PDB entry 7BNR | X-ray diffraction, 1.70 A resolution | chains A and B

# Chain A (and B)
Name: ParB family protein
Organism: Myxococcus xanthus (strain DK 1622)
Notes: chain B of this document is another copy of the same molecule, construct and numbering; everything in this record applies to it too
UniProt: Q1CVJ4 (Q1CVJ4_MYXXD); residues 37-231 here = UniProt positions 37-231
Chain sequence (212 residues; row label = number of the first residue in the row):
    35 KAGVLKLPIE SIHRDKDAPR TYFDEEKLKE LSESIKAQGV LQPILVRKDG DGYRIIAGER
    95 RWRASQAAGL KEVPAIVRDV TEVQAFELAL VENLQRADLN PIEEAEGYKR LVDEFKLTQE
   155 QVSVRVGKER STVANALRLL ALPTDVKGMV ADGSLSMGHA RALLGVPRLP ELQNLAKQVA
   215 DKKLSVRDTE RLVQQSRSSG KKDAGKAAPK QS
Unresolved in the structure: 35-36, 232-246 (chain B: 35-37, 234-246)
Sequence notes: expression tag (35-36, 232-246); engineered mutation Ala52 (Gln in Q1CVJ4)
Metal / ion sites: Mg2+: Glu126, Asn127 (together with CTPyS)
Ligand contacts:
  - CTPyS (UFQ; Cytosine 5'-[gamma-thio]triphosphate), molecule 1: Arg54, Phe57, Leu65, Ser68, Ile69, Gln72, Gly73, Val74, Leu75, Gln76, Ala91, Gly92, Glu93, Arg94, Arg95, Glu126, Asn127, Arg130
  - CTPyS (UFQ), molecule 2: Val125, Glu126, Gln129, Arg130, Ala131
Reported in the primary citation:
  - binding site for CTPyS: Arg54, Ile90, Gly92, Glu93, Glu126, Asn127, Arg130
  - mutagenesis - E93A: decreased catalytic activity on CTP
  - catalytic residues: Glu93 (from molecular simulation)
  - mutagenesis - R54A, R94A, R95A, E126A, N127A, R130A: abolished binding to DNA
  - mutagenesis - R54A, R94A, E126A, N127A: abolished catalytic activity on CTP
  - mutagenesis - R54A, R94A: unchanged binding to nucleotide
  - mutagenesis - R95A: abolished localization
  - mutagenesis - E93A: decreased growth
  - mutagenesis - E93A (k_off_ = 0.018 s-1): increased binding to CTP
  - mutagenesis - E93A: increased localization

# Interface between chain A and chain B
Pairs across the interface - 90 pairs, chain A then chain B:
  Gly37(A) - Val38(B)
  Val38(A) - Val38(B)
  Asp51(A) - Arg144(B)  hydrogen bond (backbone-side chain)
  Pro53(A) - Glu137(B)
  Arg54(A) - Ala131(B)  hydrogen bond (side chain-backbone)
  Arg54(A) - Asp132(B)
  Arg54(A) - Leu133(B)
  Arg54(A) - Glu137(B)
  Thr55(A) - Glu137(B)  hydrogen bond (backbone-side chain)
  Tyr56(A) - Glu137(B)  hydrogen bond (backbone-side chain)
  Glu64(A) - Gln129(B)
  Leu65(A) - Gln129(B)  hydrogen bond (backbone-side chain)
  Ser68(A) - Gln129(B)
  Gln72(A) - Glu121(B)  hydrogen bond
  Gln72(A) - Leu122(B)
  Leu75(A) - Leu79(B)
  Leu75(A) - Leu122(B)
  Leu75(A) - Glu126(B)
  Gln76(A) - Gln76(B)
  Gln76(A) - Pro77(B)  hydrogen bond (side chain-backbone)
  Gln76(A) - Arg95(B)  hydrogen bond
  Gln76(A) - Glu126(B)
  Pro77(A) - Gln76(B)
  Pro77(A) - Ile110(B)
  Leu79(A) - Leu75(B)
  Arg94(A) - Arg130(B)
  Arg94(A) - Ala131(B)
  Arg95(A) - Gln76(B)
  Ile110(A) - Pro77(B)  hydrophobic
  Glu116(A) - Arg144(B)  salt bridge
  Glu116(A) - Glu148(B)
  Glu116(A) - Phe149(B)
  Val117(A) - Phe149(B)  hydrophobic
  Val117(A) - Leu151(B)  hydrophobic
  Gln118(A) - Gln72(B)  hydrogen bond
  Gln118(A) - Arg159(B)
  Phe120(A) - Gly141(B)
  Phe120(A) - Arg144(B)
  Phe120(A) - Leu145(B)  hydrophobic
  Glu121(A) - Gln72(B)  hydrogen bond
  Glu121(A) - Leu145(B)
  Glu121(A) - Leu151(B)
  Glu121(A) - Arg159(B)  salt bridge
  Leu122(A) - Gln72(B)
  Leu122(A) - Leu75(B)
  Leu124(A) - Gly141(B)
  Leu124(A) - Leu145(B)  hydrophobic
  Val125(A) - Arg159(B)
  Val125(A) - Val160(B)  hydrophobic
  Asn127(A) - Leu133(B)
  Leu128(A) - Glu138(B)
  Leu128(A) - Tyr142(B)
  Leu128(A) - Lys162(B)  hydrogen bond (backbone-side chain)
  Gln129(A) - Glu64(B)  hydrogen bond (side chain-backbone)
  Gln129(A) - Leu65(B)  hydrogen bond (side chain-backbone)
  Gln129(A) - Ser68(B)
  Gln129(A) - Val160(B)  hydrogen bond (side chain-backbone)
  Gln129(A) - Gly161(B)  hydrogen bond (side chain-backbone)
  Arg130(A) - Arg130(B)
  Arg130(A) - Ala131(B)  hydrogen bond (side chain-backbone)
  Arg130(A) - Asp132(B)  salt bridge
  Ala131(A) - Arg54(B)  hydrogen bond (backbone-side chain)
  Ala131(A) - Arg94(B)
  Ala131(A) - Arg130(B)  hydrogen bond (backbone-side chain)
  Asp132(A) - Arg54(B)  hydrogen bond (backbone-side chain)
  Asp132(A) - Arg130(B)  salt bridge
  Leu133(A) - Arg54(B)
  Leu133(A) - Asn127(B)
  Glu137(A) - Pro53(B)
  Glu137(A) - Arg54(B)
  Glu137(A) - Thr55(B)  hydrogen bond (side chain-backbone)
  Glu137(A) - Tyr56(B)  hydrogen bond (side chain-backbone)
  Glu138(A) - Leu128(B)
  Gly141(A) - Phe120(B)
  Gly141(A) - Leu124(B)
  Tyr142(A) - Leu128(B)
  Arg144(A) - Asp51(B)  salt bridge
  Arg144(A) - Glu116(B)  salt bridge
  Arg144(A) - Phe120(B)
  Leu145(A) - Phe120(B)  hydrophobic
  Leu145(A) - Glu121(B)
  Leu145(A) - Leu124(B)  hydrophobic
  Phe149(A) - Val117(B)  hydrophobic
  Leu151(A) - Glu121(B)
  Arg159(A) - Glu121(B)  salt bridge
  Arg159(A) - Val125(B)
  Val160(A) - Val125(B)  hydrophobic
  Val160(A) - Gln129(B)  hydrogen bond (backbone-side chain)
  Gly161(A) - Gln129(B)  hydrogen bond (backbone-side chain)
  Lys162(A) - Leu128(B)  hydrogen bond (side chain-backbone)
Also at the interface, not in a pair above, chain A (48 interface residues in all): Lys61, Glu126, Glu148
Also at the interface, not in a pair above, chain B (46 interface residues in all): Lys61

# In short
Chain A and chain B form an interface of 48 and 46 residues respectively, with 24 hydrogen bonds and 7 salt
bridges. Among the polar pairs are Glu116(A)-Arg144(B), Glu121(A)-Arg159(B) and Arg130(A)-Asp132(B). From the
paper: the catalytic residue Glu93(A); R54A, R94A and R95A of chain A, among others, abolish binding to DNA; 7
substitutions were tested in all.
Both chains are ParB family protein (Myxococcus xanthus (strain DK 1622)). Entry 7BNR (Crystal structure of a
ParB Q52A mutant from Myxococcus xanthus bound to CTPyS) was determined by X-ray diffraction (same publication
as 7O0N and 7BNK).
